Entry 7PIT (electron microscopy, 5.70 A resolution (low resolution: residue-level contacts below are approximate; hydrogen-bond / salt-bridge calls are withheld)); this record covers chains b and 3 of the 56 polymer chains in the assembly.

== Chain b ==
Molecule: 50S ribosomal protein L3
Organism: Mycoplasma pneumoniae M129
UniProt: P75580 (RL3_MYCPN); residue numbers follow UniProt; this construct covers 1-287
Amino-acid sequence (287 residues; numbered 1 to 287; the number before each row is that of its first residue):
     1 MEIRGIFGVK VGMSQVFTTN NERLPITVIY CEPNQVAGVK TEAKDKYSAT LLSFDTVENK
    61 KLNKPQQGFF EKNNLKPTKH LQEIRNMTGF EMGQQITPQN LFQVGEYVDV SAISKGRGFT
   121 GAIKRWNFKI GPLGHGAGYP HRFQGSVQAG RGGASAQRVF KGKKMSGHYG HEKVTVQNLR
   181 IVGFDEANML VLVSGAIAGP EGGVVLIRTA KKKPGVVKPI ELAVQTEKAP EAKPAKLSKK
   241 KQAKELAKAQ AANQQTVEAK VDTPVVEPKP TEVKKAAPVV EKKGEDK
Disordered / not traced: 230-287

== Chain 3 ==
Molecule: 23S ribosomal RNA
Organism: Mycoplasma pneumoniae M129
Sequence (2907 nucleotides; each row starts with the number of its first residue):
     1 UACAAUAAGU UACUAAGGGC UUAUGGUGGA UGCCUUGGCA CUAAUAGGCG AUGAAGGACG
    61 UGUUAACCUG CGAUAAGCUU CGGGUAGGUG GUAAGAACCU CAGAUCCGGA GAUUUCCGAA
   121 UGGAGCAAUC CGGUAGUUGG AAACAGCUAU CAUUAAUUGA UGAAUAAAUA GUCAAUUAAA
   181 GCAAUACGUG GUGAAGUGAA ACAUCUCAGU AGCCACAGGA AAAGAAAACG AAUGUGAUUC
   241 CGUGUGUAGU GGCGAGCGAA AGCGGAACAG GCCAAACUUA UCAUUAGAUA GGGGUUGUAG
   301 GGCUUGCAAU GUGGACUUGA AAACGAUAGA AGAAGCUGUU GGAAAGCAGC GCGCAAAAGG
   361 GUGAUAGCCC CGUAUUUGAA AUUGUUUUCA UACCUAGCGA GAUCCCUGAG UAGCUCGGAA
   421 AACGUUAUUU UGAGUGAAUC UGCCCAGACC AUUGGGUAAG CCUAAAUACU AAUUAGUGAC
   481 CGAUAGCGAA ACAGUACCGU GAGGGAAAGG UGAAAAGAAC CCAGAGAUGG GAGUGAAAUA
   541 GAUUCUGAAA CCAUAUGCCU ACAACGUGUC AGAGCACAUU AAUGUGUGAU GGCGUGCGUU
   601 UUGAAGUAUG AGCCGGCGAG UUAUGAUAGC AAGCGUUAGU UAACCAGGAG AUGGGGAGCU
   661 GUAGCGAAAG CGAGUUUUAA AAGAGCGUUU GUUUGUUAUU AUAGACCCGA AACGGGUUGA
   721 GCUAGUCAUG AGCAGGUUGA AGGUUGAGUA ACAUCAACUG GAGGACCGAA CCGACUCUCG
   781 UUGAAACGAU AGCGGAUGAC UUGUGAUUAG GGGUGAAAUU CCAAUCGAAA UCCGUGAUAG
   841 CUGGUUCUCG UCGAAAUAGC UUUAAGGCUA GCGUGAGAUC ACAAAUAAGU GGAGGUAAAG
   901 CUACUGAAUG UAUGAUGGCG CCACCUAGGC GUACUGAAUA CAAUUAAACU CUGAAUGCCA
   961 UUUAUUUUAU UCUCGCAGUC AGACAGUGGG GGAUAAGCUU CAUUGUCAAG AGGGGAAGAG
  1021 CCCAGAUCAU UAAAUAAGGU CCCCAAAAUA UACUAAGUGG AAAAGGAUGU GAAAGUGCUA
  1081 AAACAGCAAG GAUGUUGGCU UAGAAGCAGC CAUCGUUUAA AGAGUGCGUA ACAGCUCACU
  1141 UGUCGAGUGU UUUUGCGCCG AAGAUGUAAC GGGGCUAAGU AUAUUACCGA AUUUAUGGAU
  1201 AAGAUUUAUA UCUUGUGGUA GACGAGCGUU GUAUUGGAGU UGAAGUCAAA GCGUGAGCAU
  1261 UGGUGGAUCC AAUACAAGUG AGAAUGCCGG CAUGAGUAAC GCUUGGGAGU GAGAAUCUCC
  1321 CAAACCGAUU GACUAAGGUU UCCUGGACCA GGGUCGUCCU UCCAGGGUUA GUCUGGACCU
  1381 AAGCUGAGGC UGAAAAGCGU AGGCGAUGGA CAACAGGUUA AUAUUCCUGU ACUUACAGUU
  1441 AGACUGAUGG AGUGACAAAG AAGGUUUUCC ACCCCCAUAA UUGGAUUUGG GGAUAAAUCA
  1501 UAAGGUGGUA CAAUAGGCAA AUCCGUUGUG CAUAACAUUG AGUGAUGAUG UCGAGUGAAU
  1561 GAGUGAUCAA GUAGCGAAGG UGGUAUUAAU CAUGCUUUCA AGAAAAGCUU CUAGGGUUAA
  1621 UCUAGCUGUA ACCAGUACCG AGAACGAACA CACGUAGUCA AGGAGAGGAU CCUAAGGUUA
  1681 GCGAGUGAAC UAUAGCCAAG GAACUCUGCA AAUUAACCCC GUAAGUUAGC GAGAAGGGGU
  1741 GCUUAUGUAA AAGUAAGCCG CAGUGAAGAA CGAGGGGGGA CUGUUUAACU AAAACACAAC
  1801 UCUAUGCCAA ACCGUAAGGU GAUGUAUAUG GGGUGACACC UGCCCAGUGC UGGAAGGUUA
  1861 AAGAAGGAGG UUAGCGCAAG CGAAGCUUUU AACUGAAGCC CCAGUGAACG GCGGCCGUAA
  1921 CUAUAACGGU CCUAAGGUAG CGAAAUUCCU AGUCGGGUAA AUUCCGUCCC GCUUGAAUGG
  1981 UGUAACCAUC UCUUGACUGU CUCGGCUAUA GACUCGGUGA AAUCCAGGUA CGGGUGAAGA
  2041 CACCCGUUAG GCGCAACGGG ACGGAAAGAC CCCGUGAAGC UUUACUGUAG CUUAAUAUUG
  2101 AUCAGGACAU UAUCAUGUAG AGAAUAGGUA GGAGCAAUCG AUGCAAGUUC GCUAGGACUU
  2161 GUUGAUGCGA AAGGUGGAAU ACUACCCUUG GUUGUGUGCU GUUCUAAUUG GUAACUGUUA
  2221 UCCAGUUUCA AGACAGUGUU AGGUGGGCAG UUUGACUGGG GCGGUCGCCU CCUAAAAGGU
  2281 AACGGAGGCG UACAAAGGUA CCUUCAGUAC GGUUGGAAAU CGUAUGUAGA GUGUAAUGGU
  2341 GUAAGGGUGC UUGACUGUGA GACAUACAGG UCGAACAGGU GAGAAAUCAG GUCAUAGUGA
  2401 UCCGGUGGUC CAGUAUGGAA UGGCCAUCGC UCAACGGAUA AAAGCUACUC CGGGGAUAAC
  2461 AGGCUGAUAC UGCCCAAGAG UUCAUAUCGA CGGCAGUGUU UGGCACCUCG AUGUCGACUC
  2521 AUCUCAUCCU CGAGCUGAAG CAGGUUCGAA GGGUUCGGCU GUUCGCCGAU UAAAGAGAUA
  2581 CGUGAGUUGG GUUCAAACCG UCGUGAGACA GGUUGGUCCC UAUCUAUUGU GCCCGUAGGA
  2641 AGAUUGAAGA GUGUUGCUUC UAGUACGAGA GGACCGAAGC GAGGACACCU CUUAUGCUCC
  2701 AGUUGUAGCG CCAGCUGCAC CGCUGGGUAG UAACGUGUCU AUUAGAUAAA CGCUGAAAGC
  2761 AUCUAAGUGU GAAACUAUCU CAAAGAUUAA UCUUCCCAUU UCGCAAGAAA GUAAGAGCCG
  2821 UCAAAGACGA UGACGUUGAU AGGUUACAGG UGUAAGCAUA GUGAUAUGUU GAGCUGAGUA
  2881 AUACUAAUUG CUCGAGGACU UAUUGGA
Disordered / not traced: 1-7, 923-927, 1560-1569, 2901-2907

== Chain b / chain 3 interface ==
Pairs across the interface - 160 pairs, chain b then chain 3:
  Lys10(b) with C2689(3)
  Met13(b) with C2689(3); U2690(3)
  Gln15(b) with U2690(3)
  Arg23(b) with U2690(3); C2691(3)
  Pro25(b) with U2690(3)
  Tyr47(b) with U2644(3); U2645(3)
  Lys60(b) with G2835(3); U2837(3)
  Lys61(b) with C2834(3); G2835(3)
  Asn63(b) with G2815(3)
  Lys64(b) with C2795(3); A2814(3); G2815(3)
  Pro65(b) with U2794(3); C2795(3); A2814(3); G2815(3)
  Gly68(b) with U2794(3); C2795(3)
  Phe69(b) with U2794(3)
  Lys72(b) with U2793(3); U2794(3)
  Lys79(b) with A2833(3)
  Leu81(b) with G2642(3); A2643(3)
  Gln82(b) with U2644(3)
  Glu83(b) with A2643(3); U2644(3)
  Arg85(b) with U2645(3); G2646(3)
  Lys115(b) with C2688(3); C2689(3); U2731(3); A2825(3)
  Gly116(b) with A2825(3); G2826(3)
  Arg117(b) with U2731(3); A2732(3); G2826(3)
  Gly118(b) with G2826(3)
  Phe119(b) with A1688(3); A1689(3)
  Gly121(b) with A1689(3)
  Ile123(b) with C1690(3)
  Lys124(b) with A1689(3)
  Arg125(b) with C2686(3)
  Asn127(b) with A2685(3); C2686(3)
  Phe128(b) with C2520(3); A2521(3)
  Lys129(b) with U2002(3); C2003(3); G2004(3); U2519(3); C2520(3)
  Ile130(b) with U2002(3); G2004(3); G2005(3)
  Gly131(b) with C2001(3)
  Pro132(b) with U2000(3); C2001(3)
  Leu133(b) with G1999(3); U2000(3); C2001(3)
  Gly134(b) with U2000(3)
  His135(b) with U1705(3); C1709(3)
  Gly136(b) with U778(3)
  Ala137(b) with U2587(3)
  Gly138(b) with U2587(3)
  Tyr139(b) with G780(3); U1691(3)
  Pro140(b) with G2586(3); U2587(3)
  His141(b) with U1691(3); A1692(3)
  Arg142(b) with C1690(3); U1691(3); G2005(3)
  Phe143(b) with G2586(3)
  Gln144(b) with C2057(3); C2520(3)
  Ser146(b) with G2059(3); C2520(3); U2583(3); G2586(3)
  Gln148(b) with G2059(3); G2060(3); G2582(3); U2583(3)
  Ala149(b) with U2579(3)
  Gly150(b) with U2579(3); A2580(3); G2582(3)
  Arg151(b) with G2059(3); G2060(3); A2580(3); U2583(3); G2584(3); A2585(3)
  Gly152(b) with A2580(3)
  Gly153(b) with U607(3); G2039(3)
  Ala154(b) with U1165(3); G2039(3)
  Ser155(b) with U1165(3); U2579(3); A2580(3)
  Ala156(b) with U1165(3); G2032(3)
  Arg158(b) with U1165(3); C2031(3); G2032(3)
  Val159(b) with G2059(3); A2626(3); U2627(3)
  Phe160(b) with U2627(3)
  Lys161(b) with U2627(3); U2628(3)
  Gly162(b) with U2627(3); U2628(3)
  Met165(b) with C2057(3); U2628(3)
  Ser166(b) with A1689(3); U2628(3)
  Gly167(b) with U2628(3)
  His168(b) with G2629(3); G2826(3)
  Tyr169(b) with A2687(3)
  Lys173(b) with C2781(3); A2782(3)
  Val174(b) with C2686(3)
  Thr175(b) with U2780(3); C2781(3)
  Val176(b) with G2737(3)
  Gln177(b) with U2738(3); C2779(3)
  Asn178(b) with G2737(3); U2738(3); C2739(3)
  Ala196(b) with C2688(3)
  Ile197(b) with C2688(3)
  Ala198(b) with A2687(3); C2688(3)
  Gly199(b) with C2688(3)
  Pro200(b) with A2824(3); A2825(3)
  Glu201(b) with A2824(3)
  Gly202(b) with A2824(3)
  Gly203(b) with A2824(3)
  Arg208(b) with U2780(3)
  Lys211(b) with C2779(3); U2780(3)
  Lys212(b) with C2739(3); U2740(3); A2741(3)
Other interface residues (no listed pair), chain b (95 interface residues in all): Leu51, Ser114, Thr120, Trp126, Gly145, Val147, Gln157, Lys163, His171, Leu179, Gly195, Lys213
Other interface residues (no listed pair), chain 3 (87 interface residues in all): C779, G1166, C1704, U1707, A2056, C2518, U2522, U2588, U2630, A2641, A2827, A2839, U2879

== Overview ==
95 residues of chain b and 87 residues of chain 3 are in contact.
Chain b is 50S ribosomal protein L3 and chain 3 is 23S ribosomal RNA, both from Mycoplasma pneumoniae M129;
the structure, 70S ribosome with EF-G, A/P- and P/E-site tRNAs in pseudouridimycin-treated Mycoplasma
pneumoniae cells, was determined by electron microscopy, deposited together with 7OOC, 7OOD, 7P6Z, 7PAH, 7PAI,
7PAJ and 23 further entries.
